Entry 2RS5 (X-ray diffraction, 3.00 A resolution); this record covers chains 2 and 3 of the 4 polymer chains in the assembly.

[Chain 2]
Name: Human rhinovirus 14 coat protein (subunit VP2)
From: Human rhinovirus 14
UniProtKB: P03303 (POLG_HRV14); residues 1-262 here correspond to UniProt positions 69-330 (UniProt number = residue number + 68)
Chain sequence (262 residues; row label = number of the first residue in the row):
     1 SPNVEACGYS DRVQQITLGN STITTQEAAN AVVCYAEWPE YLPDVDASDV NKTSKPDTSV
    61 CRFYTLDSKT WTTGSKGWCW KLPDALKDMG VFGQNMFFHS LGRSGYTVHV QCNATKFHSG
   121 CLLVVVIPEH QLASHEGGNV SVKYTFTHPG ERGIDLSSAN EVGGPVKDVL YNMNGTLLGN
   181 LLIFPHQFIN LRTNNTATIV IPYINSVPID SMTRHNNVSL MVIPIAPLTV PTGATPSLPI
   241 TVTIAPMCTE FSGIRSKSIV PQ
Unresolved in the structure: 1-7
Sequence notes: conflict Leu170 (Ile239 in P03303)

[Chain 3]
Name: Human rhinovirus 14 coat protein (subunit VP3)
From: Human rhinovirus 14
UniProtKB: P03303 (POLG_HRV14); residues 1-236 here correspond to UniProt positions 331-566 (UniProt number = residue number + 330)
Chain sequence (236 residues; numbered 1 to 236; the number before each row is that of its first residue):
     1 GLPTTTLPGS GQFLTTDDRQ SPSALPNYEP TPRIHIPGKV HNLLEIIQVD TLIPMNNTHT
    61 KDEVNSYLIP LNANRQNEQV FGTNLFIGDG VFKTTLLGEI VQYYTHWSGS LRFSLMYTGP
   121 ALSSAKLILA YTPPGARGPQ DRREAMLGTH VVWDIGLQST IVMTIPWTSG VQFRYTDPDT
   181 YTSAGFLSCW YQTSLILPPE TTGQVYLLSF ISACPDFKLR LMKDTQTISQ TVALTE

[Chain 2 / chain 3 interface]
Contacting residue pairs (61):
  Arg12(2) - Leu157(3)
  Tyr35(2) - Pro37(3)  hydrophobic
  Tyr35(2) - Gly38(3)
  Glu37(2) - His35(3)  salt bridge
  Glu37(2) - Pro37(3)
  Asp46(2) - Ile34(3)
  Asp46(2) - His35(3)  hydrogen bond (side chain-backbone)
  Lys116(2) - Pro120(3)
  Lys116(2) - Ala121(3)  hydrogen bond (backbone-backbone)
  Lys116(2) - Leu122(3)  hydrogen bond (backbone-backbone)
  Phe117(2) - Pro120(3)
  Phe117(2) - Leu122(3)  hydrophobic
  Phe117(2) - Pro199(3)
  Phe117(2) - Thr201(3)
  His118(2) - Pro120(3)
  Ser119(2) - Thr118(3)
  Gly120(2) - Thr118(3)
  Asn139(2) - Glu236(3)  hydrogen bond (side chain-backbone)
  Leu170(2) - Asp62(3)
  Leu170(2) - Glu63(3)
  Leu170(2) - Val64(3)
  Leu170(2) - Tyr67(3)  hydrophobic
  Tyr171(2) - Asp62(3)  hydrogen bond
  Leu177(2) - Thr94(3)
  Leu178(2) - Val64(3)  hydrophobic
  Gly179(2) - Thr51(3)
  Gly179(2) - Leu52(3)  hydrogen bond (backbone-backbone)
  Gly179(2) - Tyr67(3)  hydrogen bond (backbone-side chain)
  Asn180(2) - Thr51(3)
  Asn180(2) - Thr94(3)  hydrogen bond (side chain-backbone)
  Asn180(2) - Thr95(3)
  Asn180(2) - Leu96(3)  hydrogen bond (side chain-backbone)
  Leu182(2) - Val49(3)
  Leu182(2) - Asp50(3)
  Leu182(2) - Thr51(3)
  Leu182(2) - Leu52(3)  hydrophobic
  Leu182(2) - Phe210(3)  hydrophobic
  Ile183(2) - Val49(3)  hydrophobic
  Ile183(2) - Leu96(3)  hydrophobic
  Asn190(2) - Met116(3)
  Asn190(2) - Tyr117(3)
  Asn190(2) - Thr118(3)
  Arg192(2) - Tyr117(3)
  Arg192(2) - Gly119(3)  hydrogen bond (side chain-backbone)
  Arg192(2) - Pro120(3)
  Arg192(2) - Ala121(3)
  Arg192(2) - Gly156(3)  hydrogen bond (side chain-backbone)
  Thr193(2) - Ser159(3)
  Ile204(2) - Pro37(3)  hydrophobic
  Asn205(2) - Ile36(3)
  Ser206(2) - Ile34(3)
  Val207(2) - Ile34(3)
  Pro208(2) - Ile34(3)
  Ile225(2) - Val64(3)
  Ile225(2) - Leu68(3)
  Ala226(2) - Leu68(3)  hydrophobic
  Ala226(2) - Thr118(3)
  Pro227(2) - Leu68(3)
  Pro227(2) - Tyr206(3)  hydrophobic
  Pro231(2) - Glu200(3)
  Thr232(2) - Glu200(3)  hydrogen bond (backbone-backbone)
Interface residues without a listed pair, chain 2 (37 interface residues in all): Cys121, Val169, Phe188, Pro202, Tyr203, Thr229
Interface residues without a listed pair, chain 3 (39 interface residues in all): Arg33, Ile46, Ile155, Pro198, Thr202, Leu208

[In short]
The interface between chain 2 and chain 3 involves 37 residues on one side and 39 on the other; the contacts
include 12 hydrogen bonds and 1 salt bridge. Polar contacts include Glu37(2)-His35(3), Asp46(2)-His35(3) and
Asn139(2)-Glu236(3).
Chain 2 is Human rhinovirus 14 coat protein (subunit VP2) and chain 3 is Human rhinovirus 14 coat protein
(subunit VP3), both from Human rhinovirus 14; the structure, Structural analysis of antiviral agents that
interact with the capsid of human rhinoviruses, was determined by X-ray diffraction, deposited together with
1R08, 2R04, 2R06, 2R07, 2RM2, 2RR1, 2RS1 and 2RS3.
